4LEK - chain X; structure by X-ray diffraction, 1.70 A resolution.

# Chain X
Molecule: Dihydrofolate reductase
Organism: Staphylococcus aureus
Notes: EC 1.5.1.3
UniProtKB: P0A017 (DYR_STAAU); residue numbers follow UniProt; this construct covers 1-159
Amino-acid sequence (167 residues; row label = number of the first residue in the row):
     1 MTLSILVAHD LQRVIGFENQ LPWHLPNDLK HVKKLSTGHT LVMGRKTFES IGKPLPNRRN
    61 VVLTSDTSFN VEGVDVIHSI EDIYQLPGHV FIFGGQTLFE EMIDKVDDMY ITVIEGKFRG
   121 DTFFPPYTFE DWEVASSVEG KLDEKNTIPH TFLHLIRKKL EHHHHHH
Unresolved in the structure: 1, 159-167
Sequence notes: expression tag (160-167)
Ligand contacts:
  - 1DN (7-[5,6-dimethoxy-2-(1,3-thiazol-2-yl)-1H-benzimidazol-1-yl]quinazoline-2,4-diamine): L6, V7, A8, N19, Q20, L21, D28, L29, V32, K33, S50, I51, K53, L55, F93, G94, F99, T112
  - NADP (NAP; NADP nicotinamide-adenine-dinucleotide phosphate): L6, V7, A8, I15, G16, F17, N19, Q20, L21, W23, G44, R45, K46, T47, L63, T64, S65, D66, H78, I80, F93, G94, G95, Q96, T97, L98, F99, E101, D121, T122
Swiss-Prot annotation at these positions:
  - binding site (substrate): L6, V7, D28, S50, R58, F93
  - binding site (NADP(+)): V7, A8, I15 to Q20, G44 to T47, L63 to D66, F93 to L98, E101, T122

# In short
Chain X binds NADP and compound 1DN. Curated annotation (UniProt) lists 6 substrate-binding residues and 24
NADP+-binding residues.
Chain X is Dihydrofolate reductase (Staphylococcus aureus); the structure, Structure-Based Design of New
Dihydrofolate Reductase Antibacterial Agents: 7-(Benzimidazol-1-yl)-2,4-diaminoquinazolines, was determined by
X-ray diffraction (same publication as 4LAE, 4LAG and 4LAH).
